3NMS - chains M and B of the 4 polymer chains in the assembly; structure by X-ray diffraction, 4.10 A resolution (low resolution: residue-level contacts below are approximate; hydrogen-bond / salt-bridge calls are withheld).

== Chain M ==
Molecule: Staphylococcal complement inhibitor
Organism: Staphylococcus aureus
UniProtKB: Q931M7 (SCIN_STAAM); residues 1-85 here correspond to UniProt positions 32-116 (UniProt number = residue number + 31)
Sequence (88 residues; each row starts with the number of its first residue; numbers below 1 keep their minus sign (Gly-2 is residue -2)):
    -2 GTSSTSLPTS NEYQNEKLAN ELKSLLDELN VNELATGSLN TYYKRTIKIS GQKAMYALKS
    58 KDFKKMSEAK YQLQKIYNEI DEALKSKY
Not modelled in the structure: -2 to 1
Construct notes: expression tag (-2 to 0)
Swiss-Prot annotation at these positions:
  - region: Leu31 to Gly48 (Essential for activity)

== Chain B ==
Molecule: Complement C3
Organism: Homo sapiens
UniProtKB: P01024 (CO3_HUMAN); residues 727-932 here correspond to UniProt positions 749-954 (UniProt number = residue number + 22)
Sequence (206 residues; row label = number of the first residue in the row):
   727 SNLDEDIIAE ENIVSRSEFP ESWLWNVEDL KEPPKNGIST KLMNIFLKDS ITTWEILAVS
   787 MSDKKGICVA DPFEVTVMQD FFIDLRLPYS VVRNEQVEIR AVLYNYRQNQ ELKVRVELLH
   847 NPAFCSLATT KRRHQQTVTI PPKSSLSVPY VIVPLKTGLQ EVEVKAAVYH HFISDGVRKS
   907 LKVVPEGIRM NKTVAVRTLD PERLGR
Not modelled in the structure: 727-728, 913-932
Swiss-Prot annotation at these positions:
  - site: Arg932 (Cleavage)
  - glycosylation: Asn917 (N-linked (GlcNAc...) asparagine)

== Interface between chain M and chain B ==
Contacting residue pairs - 21 pairs, chain M then chain B:
  Asn37(M) - Phe772(B)
  Tyr40(M) - Phe772(B)
  Arg42(M) - Val740(B)
  Arg42(M) - Ser741(B)
  Arg42(M) - Arg742(B)
  Arg42(M) - Asp775(B)
  Lys45(M) - Asn738(B)
  Lys45(M) - Val740(B)
  Ile46(M) - Phe898(B)
  Ile46(M) - Ser900(B)
  Gln49(M) - Ile733(B)
  Gln49(M) - Ile734(B)
  Gln49(M) - Ala735(B)
  Gln49(M) - Asn738(B)
  Gln49(M) - Phe898(B)
  Lys50(M) - Phe898(B)
  Tyr53(M) - Asp730(B)
  Tyr53(M) - Asp732(B)
  Tyr53(M) - Phe898(B)
  Lys56(M) - Asp730(B)
  Lys62(M) - Asp732(B)
Interface residues without a listed pair, chain M (12 interface residues in all): Thr38, Lys41
Interface residues without a listed pair, chain B (15 interface residues in all): Glu731, Glu744

== In short ==
12 residues of chain M face 15 of chain B across their interface.
Chain M is Staphylococcal complement inhibitor (Staphylococcus aureus) and chain B is Complement C3 (Homo
sapiens); the structure, Staphylococcal Complement Inhibitor (SCIN) in complex with Human Complement C3c, was
determined by X-ray diffraction together with 3OHX, 3L3O and 3L5N from the same study.
